PDB entry 8ZG9 | X-ray diffraction, 1.67 A resolution | chains A and B

# Chain A (and B)
Name: Y-degron, E3 ubiquitin-protein ligase PRT1
Source organism: Arabidopsis thaliana
Notes: EC 2.3.2.27; fragment: ZZ-domain; chain B of this document is another copy of the same molecule, construct and numbering; everything in this record applies to it too
UniProt: Q8LBL5 (PRT1_ARATH); residue numbers follow UniProt; this construct covers 302-366
Sequence (69 residues; numbered 298 to 366; the number before each row is that of its first residue):
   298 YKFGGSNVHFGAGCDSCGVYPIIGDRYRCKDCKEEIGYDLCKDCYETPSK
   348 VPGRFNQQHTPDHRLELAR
Disordered / not traced: 366
Bound ions: Zn2+ site 1: Cys311, Cys314, Cys338, Cys341; Mg2+: Tyr317 (shared with 1 residue of chain E); Zn2+ site 2: Cys326, Cys329, His356, His360
UniProt features mapped onto this chain:
  - zinc finger: His306 (ZZ-type)
  - binding site (Zn(2+)): Cys311, Cys314, Cys326, Cys329, Cys338, Cys341, His356, His360
From the paper describing this entry:
  - conformationally variable residues (loop rearrangement): Ile333, Phe352
  - mutagenesis - I333A: decreased catalytic activity
  - mutagenesis - F352A: abolished catalytic activity

# Interface between chain A and chain B
Contacting residue pairs (38):
  Tyr298(A) - Gly308(B)
  Tyr298(A) - Ala309(B)
  Tyr298(A) - Gly310(B)  hydrogen bond (backbone-backbone)
  Tyr298(A) - Cys311(B)
  Tyr298(A) - Asp312(B)  hydrogen bond (backbone-side chain)
  Tyr298(A) - Tyr317(B)  hydrophobic
  Tyr298(A) - Ile333(B)
  Tyr298(A) - Gly334(B)
  Tyr298(A) - Tyr335(B)
  Tyr298(A) - Asp336(B)  hydrogen bond (backbone-side chain)
  Tyr298(A) - Phe352(B)  hydrophobic
  Lys299(A) - Gly308(B)
  Lys299(A) - Arg323(B)
  Lys299(A) - Ile333(B)  hydrogen bond (backbone-backbone)
  Lys299(A) - Asp336(B)
  Phe300(A) - Gly308(B)  hydrogen bond (backbone-backbone)
  Phe300(A) - Tyr317(B)  hydrophobic
  Phe300(A) - Ile333(B)  hydrophobic
  Phe307(A) - Phe307(B)  hydrophobic
  Phe307(A) - Gly308(B)
  Gly308(A) - Tyr298(B)
  Gly308(A) - Lys299(B)
  Gly308(A) - Phe300(B)  hydrogen bond (backbone-backbone)
  Gly308(A) - Phe307(B)
  Ala309(A) - Tyr298(B)
  Gly310(A) - Tyr298(B)  hydrogen bond (backbone-backbone)
  Cys311(A) - Tyr298(B)
  Asp312(A) - Tyr298(B)  hydrogen bond (side chain-backbone)
  Gly315(A) - Tyr298(B)
  Tyr317(A) - Tyr298(B)  hydrophobic
  Tyr317(A) - Phe300(B)  hydrophobic
  Ile333(A) - Tyr298(B)
  Ile333(A) - Lys299(B)  hydrogen bond (backbone-backbone)
  Ile333(A) - Phe300(B)  hydrophobic
  Gly334(A) - Tyr298(B)
  Asp336(A) - Tyr298(B)  hydrogen bond (side chain-backbone)
  Asp336(A) - Lys299(B)
  Phe352(A) - Tyr298(B)  hydrophobic
Interface residues without a listed pair, chain A (21 interface residues in all): Gly302, Arg323, Glu332, Tyr335, Arg351, Gln354
Interface residues without a listed pair, chain B (22 interface residues in all): Gly302, Ser303, Asn304, Gly315, Glu332, Gln354
From the paper, about this interface:
  - interface residues, chain A: Gly308(A), Gly310(A), Asp312(A), Tyr317(A), Ile333(A), Asp336(A), Phe352(A)

# In short
21 residues of chain A face 22 of chain B across their interface, with 10 hydrogen bonds. Polar contacts
include Tyr298(A)-Asp312(B), Tyr298(A)-Asp336(B) and Tyr298(A)-Gly310(B). From UniProt: 8 Zn2+-binding
residues on chain A. The paper reports that I333A of chain A reduces catalytic activity; interface residues
Gly308(A), Gly310(A) and Asp312(A) among others.
Chain A and chain B are both Y-degron, E3 ubiquitin-protein ligase PRT1 (Arabidopsis thaliana); the structure,
Y-degron fused ZZ-domain of the Arabidopsis thaliana E3 ubiquitin-protein ligase PRT1, was determined by X-ray
diffraction (same publication as 8ZG8, 8ZGA and 8ZGB).
